PDB entry 8YDR | X-ray diffraction, 2.30 A resolution | chains A and B

# Chain A
Protein: SARS-CoV-2 inhibiting peptide Ce59
Chain sequence (39 residues; numbered 1 to 39; the number before each row is that of its first residue):
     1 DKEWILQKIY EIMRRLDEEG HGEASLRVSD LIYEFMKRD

# Chain B
Protein: Spike protein S1
Organism: Severe acute respiratory syndrome coronavirus 2
UniProt: P0DTC2 (SPIKE_SARS2); residue numbers follow UniProt; this construct covers 333-526
Chain sequence (230 residues; row label = number of the first residue in the row):
   333 TNLCPFGEVF NATRFASVYA WNRKRISNCV ADYSVLYNSA SFSTFKCYGV SPTKLNDLCF
   393 TNVYADSFVI RGDEVRQIAP GQTGKIADYN YKLPDDFTGC VIAWNSNNLD SKVGGNYNYL
   453 YRLFRKSNLK PFERDISTEI YQAGSTPCNG VEGFNCYFPL QSYGFQPTYG VGYQPYRVVV
   513 LSFELLHAPA TVCGSNSENL YFQGSHHHHH HHHHHGLNDI FEAQKIEWHE
Unresolved in the structure: 333, 530-562
Differences from the reference sequence: variant Tyr501 (Asn in P0DTC2); expression tag (527-562)
Cystine bridges: Cys336-Cys361, Cys379-Cys432, Cys391-Cys525, Cys480-Cys488
Glycans and other covalent adducts: N-acetylglucosamine (NAG) linked to Asn343
UniProt features mapped onto this chain:
  - region: Arg403 to Asp405 (Integrin-binding motif), Asn448 to Phe456 (Immunodominant HLA epitope recognized by the CD8+)
  - glycosylation: Asn343 (N-linked (GlcNAc...) (complex) asparagine)
  - natural variant: Gly339 (G339D: In strain: Omicron/BA.1, Omicron/BA.2 and 4 more; G339H: In strain: Omicron/BA.2.75, Omicron/XBB.1.5 and 1 more), Arg346 (R346K: In strain: Mu/B.1.621; R346T: In strain: Omicron/BQ.1.1, Omicron/XBB.1.5 and 1 more), Leu368 (L368I: In strain: Omicron/XBB.1.5, Omicron/EG.5.1), Ser371 (S371F: In strain: Omicron/BA.2, Omicron/BA.2.12.1 and 6 more; S371L: In strain: Omicron/BA.1), Ser373 (S373P: In strain: Omicron/BA.1, Omicron/BA.2 and 7 more), Ser375 (S375F: In strain: Omicron/BA.1, Omicron/BA.2 and 7 more), Thr376 (T376A: In strain: Omicron/BA.2, Omicron/BA.2.12.1 and 5 more), Asp405 (D405N: In strain: Omicron/BA.2, Omicron/BA.2.12.1 and 6 more), Arg408 (R408S: In strain: Omicron/BA.2, Omicron/BA.2.12.1 and 6 more), Lys417 (K417N: In strain: Beta/B.1.351, Omicron/BA.1 and 8 more; K417T: In strain: Gamma/P.1), Asn440 (N440K: In strain: Omicron/BA.1, Omicron/BA.2 and 7 more), Lys444 (K444T: In strain: Omicron/BQ.1.1), 16 further natural variant entries in UniProt
  - mutagenesis: Asn343 (N343Q: Reduced viral infectivity), Leu452 (L452R: Increased resistance to neutralizing antibodies. Decreases HLA binding to NF9 epitope. Increased binding affinity to human ACE2), Tyr453 (Y453F: Decreased HLA binding to NF9 epitope. Increased binding affinity to human ACE2), Ala475 (A475V: Increased resistance to neutralizing antibodies), Val483 (V483A: Increased resistance to neutralizing antibodies), Glu484 (E484D: Increased replication in human TMEM106B overexpressing cells), Phe490 (F490L: Increased resistance to neutralizing antibodies and human covalescent sera neutralization), Gln493 (Q493N: Reduced host ACE2-binding affinity in vitro; Q493Y: Reduced host ACE2-binding affinity in vitro), His519 (H519P: Increased resistance to human covalescent sera neutralization)
What the authors report for this chain:
  - mutagenesis - Y489F, G502A: abolished binding to ACE2

# Chain A / chain B interface
Residue-residue contacts (42):
  Glu3(A) with Gly476(B); Ser477(B), hydrogen bond (side chain-backbone); Phe486(B); Asn487(B), hydrogen bond (backbone-side chain)
  Leu6(A) with Ala475(B), hydrophobic; Tyr489(B)
  Gln7(A) with Gly485(B); Phe486(B); Asn487(B), hydrogen bond (side chain-backbone); Tyr489(B), hydrogen bond
  Tyr10(A) with Tyr489(B), hydrophobic; Gln493(B)
  Met13(A) with Leu455(B), hydrophobic; Gln493(B)
  Arg14(A) with Gln493(B), hydrogen bond
  Asp17(A) with Tyr449(B)
  Gly20(A) with Gln498(B)
  Gly22(A) with Tyr501(B)
  Glu23(A) with Tyr501(B); Gly502(B), hydrogen bond (side chain-backbone); Tyr505(B)
  Leu26(A) with Arg403(B); Tyr453(B); Tyr495(B); Tyr501(B), hydrophobic
  Arg27(A) with Tyr505(B)
  Ser29(A) with Lys417(B), hydrogen bond; Tyr453(B), hydrogen bond; Leu455(B)
  Asp30(A) with Arg403(B), salt bridge; Lys417(B), salt bridge
  Ile32(A) with Phe456(B), hydrophobic
  Tyr33(A) with Gly416(B), hydrogen bond (side chain-backbone); Lys417(B); Asp420(B), hydrogen bond; Tyr421(B), hydrophobic
  Met36(A) with Phe456(B), hydrophobic; Tyr473(B), hydrophobic; Ala475(B), hydrophobic
  Lys37(A) with Asp420(B), salt bridge; Tyr421(B); Asn460(B), hydrogen bond
Interface residues without a listed pair, chain A (19 interface residues in all): Trp4
Interface residues without a listed pair, chain B (29 interface residues in all): Thr415, Thr478, Glu484, Phe490, Ser494

# Summary
Chain A and chain B form an interface of 19 and 29 residues respectively, with 11 hydrogen bonds and 3 salt
bridges. Polar contacts include Asp30(A)-Arg403(B), Asp30(A)-Lys417(B) and Lys37(A)-Asp420(B). Covalently
linked N-acetylglucosamine: at Asn343(B). Curated annotation (UniProt) lists 9 mutagenesis sites on chain B.
From the paper: Y489F and G502A of chain B abolish binding to ACE2.
Chain A is SARS-CoV-2 inhibiting peptide Ce59 and chain B is Spike protein S1 (Severe acute respiratory
syndrome coronavirus 2); the structure, Crystal structure of the receptor binding domain of SARS-CoV-2 Alpha
variant spike protein in complex with ..., was determined by X-ray diffraction (same publication as 8YDP,
8YDQ, 8YDS, 8YDT, 8YDU, 8YDV and 4 further entries).
